PDB entry 6QH3 | X-ray diffraction, 2.90 A resolution | chain B

[Chain B]
Molecule: Ubiquitin-conjugating enzyme E2 S
Source organism: Homo sapiens
Notes: EC 2.3.2.23
UniProt: Q16763 (UBE2S_HUMAN); residue numbers follow UniProt; this construct covers 1-156
Chain sequence (156 residues; numbered 1 to 156; the number before each row is that of its first residue):
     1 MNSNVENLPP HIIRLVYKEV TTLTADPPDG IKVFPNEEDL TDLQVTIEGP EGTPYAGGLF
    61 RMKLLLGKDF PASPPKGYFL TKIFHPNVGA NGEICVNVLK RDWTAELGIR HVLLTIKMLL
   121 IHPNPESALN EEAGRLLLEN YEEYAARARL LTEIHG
Unresolved in the structure: 1-9
Differences from the reference sequence: engineered mutation Met118 (Cys in Q16763)
Swiss-Prot annotation at these positions:
  - active site: Cys95 (Glycyl thioester intermediate)
  - modified residue: Met1 (N-acetylmethionine)
From the paper describing this entry:
  - catalytic residues: Cys95 (citing earlier work)
  - mutagenesis - C95A: abolished catalytic activity
  - post-translational modification sites: Lys68, Lys100

[Summary]
From UniProt: active-site residue Cys95. From the paper: the catalytic residue Cys95; C95A abolishes catalytic
activity.
Chain B is Ubiquitin-conjugating enzyme E2 S (Homo sapiens); the structure, Catalytic domain of the human
ubiquitin-conjugating enzyme UBE2S C118M, was determined by X-ray diffraction, deposited together with 6QHK.
